PDB entry 8PR2 | electron microscopy, 3.80 A resolution | chains B and f of the 6 polymer chains in the assembly

# Chain B
Molecule: C-Jun-amino-terminal kinase-interacting protein 3
Source organism: Homo sapiens
UniProt: Q9UPT6 (JIP3_HUMAN); numbering as in UniProt (aligned over 1-560)
Sequence (581 residues; numbered -6 to 574; the number before each row is that of its first residue; numbers below 1 keep their minus sign (Ser-6 is residue -6)):
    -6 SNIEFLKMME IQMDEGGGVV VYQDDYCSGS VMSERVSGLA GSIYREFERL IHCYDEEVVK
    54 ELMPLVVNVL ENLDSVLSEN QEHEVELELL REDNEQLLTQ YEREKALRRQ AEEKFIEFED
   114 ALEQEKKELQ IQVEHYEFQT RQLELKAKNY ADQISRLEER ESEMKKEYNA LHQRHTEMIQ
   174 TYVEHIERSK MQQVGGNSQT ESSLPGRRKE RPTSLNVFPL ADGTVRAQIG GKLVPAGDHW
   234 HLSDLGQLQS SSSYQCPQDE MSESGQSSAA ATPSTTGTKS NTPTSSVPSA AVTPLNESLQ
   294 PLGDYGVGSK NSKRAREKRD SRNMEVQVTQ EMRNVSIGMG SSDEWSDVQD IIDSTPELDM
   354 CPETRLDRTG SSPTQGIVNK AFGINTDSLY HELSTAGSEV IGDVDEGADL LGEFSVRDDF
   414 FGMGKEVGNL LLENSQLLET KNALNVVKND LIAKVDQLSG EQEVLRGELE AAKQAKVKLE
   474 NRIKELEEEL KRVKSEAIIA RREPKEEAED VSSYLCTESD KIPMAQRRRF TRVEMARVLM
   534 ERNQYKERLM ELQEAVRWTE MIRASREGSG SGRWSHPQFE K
Not modelled in the structure: -6 to 64, 171-574
Differences from the reference sequence: expression tag (-6 to 0, 561-574)
What the authors report for this chain:
  - mutagenesis - L382A/Y383A/E385A: abolished binding to pointed end
  - disease-associated variants - L444P: abolished binding to Arf6
  - mutagenesis - L444P: unchanged binding to pointed end

# Chain f
Molecule: Cytoplasmic dynein 1 heavy chain 1
Source organism: Homo sapiens
UniProt: Q14204 (DYHC1_HUMAN); residue numbers follow UniProt; this construct covers 1-4646
Sequence (4646 residues; each row starts with the number of its first residue):
     1 MSEPGGGGGE DGSAGLEVSA VQNVADVSVL QKHLRKLVPL LLEDGGEAPA ALEAALEEKS
    61 ALEQMRKFLS DPQVHTVLVE RSTLKEDVGD EGEEEKEFIS YNINIDIHYG VKSNSLAFIK
   121 RTPVIDADKP VSSQLRVLTL SEDSPYETLH SFISNAVAPF FKSYIRESGK ADRDGDKMAP
   181 SVEKKIAELE MGLLHLQQNI EIPEISLPIH PMITNVAKQC YERGEKPKVT DFGDKVEDPT
   241 FLNQLQSGVN RWIREIQKVT KLDRDPASGT ALQEISFWLN LERALYRIQE KRESPEVLLT
   301 LDILKHGKRF HATVSFDTDT GLKQALETVN DYNPLMKDFP LNDLLSATEL DKIRQALVAI
   361 FTHLRKIRNT KYPIQRALRL VEAISRDLSS QLLKVLGTRK LMHVAYEEFE KVMVACFEVF
   421 QTWDDEYEKL QVLLRDIVKR KREENLKMVW RINPAHRKLQ ARLDQMRKFR RQHEQLRAVI
   481 VRVLRPQVTA VAQQNQGEVP EPQDMKVAEV LFDAADANAI EEVNLAYENV KEVDGLDVSK
   541 EGTEAWEAAM KRYDERIDRV ETRITARLRD QLGTAKNANE MFRIFSRFNA LFVRPHIRGA
   601 IREYQTQLIQ RVKDDIESLH DKFKVQYPQS QACKMSHVRD LPPVSGSIIW AKQIDRQLTA
   661 YMKRVEDVLG KGWENHVEGQ KLKQDGDSFR MKLNTQEIFD DWARKVQQRN LGVSGRIFTI
   721 ESTRVRGRTG NVLKLKVNFL PEIITLSKEV RNLKWLGFRV PLAIVNKAHQ ANQLYPFAIS
   781 LIESVRTYER TCEKVEERNT ISLLVAGLKK EVQALIAEGI ALVWESYKLD PYVQRLAETV
   841 FNFQEKVDDL LIIEEKIDLE VRSLETCMYD HKTFSEILNR VQKAVDDLNL HSYSNLPIWV
   901 NKLDMEIERI LGVRLQAGLR AWTQVLLGQA EDKAEVDMDT DAPQVSHKPG GEPKIKNVVH
   961 ELRITNQVIY LNPPIEECRY KLYQEMFAWK MVVLSLPRIQ SQRYQVGVHY ELTEEEKFYR
  1021 NALTRMPDGP VALEESYSAV MGIVSEVEQY VKVWLQYQCL WDMQAENIYN RLGEDLNKWQ
  1081 ALLVQIRKAR GTFDNAETKK EFGPVVIDYG KVQSKVNLKY DSWHKEVLSK FGQMLGSNMT
  1141 EFHSQISKSR QELEQHSVDT ASTSDAVTFI TYVQSLKRKI KQFEKQVELY RNGQRLLEKQ
  1201 RFQFPPSWLY IDNIEGEWGA FNDIMRRKDS AIQQQVANLQ MKIVQEDRAV ESRTTDLLTD
  1261 WEKTKPVTGN LRPEEALQAL TIYEGKFGRL KDDREKCAKA KEALELTDTG LLSGSEERVQ
  1321 VALEELQDLK GVWSELSKVW EQIDQMKEQP WVSVQPRKLR QNLDALLNQL KSFPARLRQY
  1381 ASYEFVQRLL KGYMKINMLV IELKSEALKD RHWKQLMKRL HVNWVVSELT LGQIWDVDLQ
  1441 KNEAIVKDVL LVAQGEMALE EFLKQIREVW NTYELDLVNY QNKCRLIRGW DDLFNKVKEH
  1501 INSVSAMKLS PYYKVFEEDA LSWEDKLNRI MALFDVWIDV QRRWVYLEGI FTGSADIKHL
  1561 LPVETQEFQS ISTEFLALMK KVSKSPLVMD VLNIQGVQRS LERLADLLGE IQKALGEYLE
  1621 RERSSFPRFY FVGDEDLLEI IGNSKNVAKL QKHFKKMFAG VSSIILNEDN SVVLGISSRE
  1681 GEEVMFKTPV SITEHPKINE WLTLVEKEMR VTLAKLLAES VTEVEIFGKA TSIDPNTYIT
  1741 WIDKYQAQLV VLSAQIAWSE NVETALSSMG GGGDAAPLHS VLSNVEVTLN VLADSVLMEQ
  1801 PPLRRRKLEH LITELVHQRD VTRSLIKSKI DNAKSFEWLS QMRFYFDPKQ TDVLQQLSIQ
  1861 MANAKFNYGF EYLGVQDKLV QTPLTDRCYL TMTQALEARL GGSPFGPAGT GKTESVKALG
  1921 HQLGRFVLVF NCDETFDFQA MGRIFVGLCQ VGAWGCFDEF NRLEERMLSA VSQQVQCIQE
  1981 ALREHSNPNY DKTSAPITCE LLNKQVKVSP DMAIFITMNP GYAGRSNLPD NLKKLFRSLA
  2041 MTKPDRQLIA QVMLYSQGFR TAEVLANKIV PFFKLCDEQL SSQSHYDFGL RALKSVLVSA
  2101 GNVKRERIQK IKREKEERGE AVDEGEIAEN LPEQEILIQS VCETMVPKLV AEDIPLLFSL
  2161 LSDVFPGVQY HRGEMTALRE ELKKVCQEMY LTYGDGEEVG GMWVEKVLQL YQITQINHGL
  2221 MMVGPSGSGK SMAWRVLLKA LERLEGVEGV AHIIDPKAIS KDHLYGTLDP NTREWTDGLF
  2281 THVLRKIIDS VRGELQKRQW IVFDGDVDPE WVENLNSVLD DNKLLTLPNG ERLSLPPNVR
  2341 IMFEVQDLKY ATLATVSRCG MVWFSEDVLS TDMIFNNFLA RLRSIPLDEG EDEAQRRRKG
  2401 KEDEGEEAAS PMLQIQRDAA TIMQPYFTSN GLVTKALEHA FQLEHIMDLT RLRCLGSLFS
  2461 MLHQACRNVA QYNANHPDFP MQIEQLERYI QRYLVYAILW SLSGDSRLKM RAELGEYIRR
  2521 ITTVPLPTAP NIPIIDYEVS ISGEWSPWQA KVPQIEVETH KVAAPDVVVP TLDTVRHEAL
  2581 LYTWLAEHKP LVLCGPPGSG KTMTLFSALR ALPDMEVVGL NFSSATTPEL LLKTFDHYCE
  2641 YRRTPNGVVL APVQLGKWLV LFCDEINLPD MDKYGTQRVI SFIRQMVEHG GFYRTSDQTW
  2701 VKLERIQFVG ACNPPTDPGR KPLSHRFLRH VPVVYVDYPG PASLTQIYGT FNRAMLRLIP
  2761 SLRTYAEPLT AAMVEFYTMS QERFTQDTQP HYIYSPREMT RWVRGIFEAL RPLETLPVEG
  2821 LIRIWAHEAL RLFQDRLVED EERRWTDENI DTVALKHFPN IDREKAMSRP ILYSNWLSKD
  2881 YIPVDQEELR DYVKARLKVF YEEELDVPLV LFNEVLDHVL RIDRIFRQPQ GHLLLIGVSG
  2941 AGKTTLSRFV AWMNGLSVYQ IKVHRKYTGE DFDEDLRTVL RRSGCKNEKI AFIMDESNVL
  3001 DSGFLERMNT LLANGEVPGL FEGDEYATLM TQCKEGAQKE GLMLDSHEEL YKWFTSQVIR
  3061 NLHVVFTMNP SSEGLKDRAA TSPALFNRCV LNWFGDWSTE ALYQVGKEFT SKMDLEKPNY
  3121 IVPDYMPVVY DKLPQPPSHR EAIVNSCVFV HQTLHQANAR LAKRGGRTMA ITPRHYLDFI
  3181 NHYANLFHEK RSELEEQQMH LNVGLRKIKE TVDQVEELRR DLRIKSQELE VKNAAANDKL
  3241 KKMVKDQQEA EKKKVMSQEI QEQLHKQQEV IADKQMSVKE DLDKVEPAVI EAQNAVKSIK
  3301 KQHLVEVRSM ANPPAAVKLA LESICLLLGE STTDWKQIRS IIMRENFIPT IVNFSAEEIS
  3361 DAIREKMKKN YMSNPSYNYE IVNRASLACG PMVKWAIAQL NYADMLKRVE PLRNELQKLE
  3421 DDAKDNQQKA NEVEQMIRDL EASIARYKEE YAVLISEAQA IKADLAAVEA KVNRSTALLK
  3481 SLSAERERWE KTSETFKNQM STIAGDCLLS AAFIAYAGYF DQQMRQNLFT TWSHHLQQAN
  3541 IQFRTDIART EYLSNADERL RWQASSLPAD DLCTENAIML KRFNRYPLII DPSGQATEFI
  3601 MNEYKDRKIT RTSFLDDAFR KNLESALRFG NPLLVQDVES YDPVLNPVLN REVRRTGGRV
  3661 LITLGDQDID LSPSFVIFLS TRDPTVEFPP DLCSRVTFVN FTVTRSSLQS QCLNEVLKAE
  3721 RPDVDEKRSD LLKLQGEFQL RLRQLEKSLL QALNEVKGRI LDDDTIITTL ENLKREAAEV
  3781 TRKVEETDIV MQEVETVSQQ YLPLSTACSS IYFTMESLKQ IHFLYQYSLQ FFLDIYHNVL
  3841 YENPNLKGVT DHTQRLSIIT KDLFQVAFNR VARGMLHQDH ITFAMLLARI KLKGTVGEPT
  3901 YDAEFQHFLR GNEIVLSAGS TPRIQGLTVE QAEAVVRLSC LPAFKDLIAK VQADEQFGIW
  3961 LDSSSPEQTV PYLWSEETPA TPIGQAIHRL LLIQAFRPDR LLAMAHMFVS TNLGESFMSI
  4021 MEQPLDLTHI VGTEVKPNTP VLMCSVPGYD ASGHVEDLAA EQNTQITSIA IGSAEGFNQA
  4081 DKAINTAVKS GRWVMLKNVH LAPGWLMQLE KKLHSLQPHA CFRLFLTMEI NPKVPVNLLR
  4141 AGRIFVFEPP PGVKANMLRT FSSIPVSRIC KSPNERARLY FLLAWFHAII QERLRYAPLG
  4201 WSKKYEFGES DLRSACDTVD TWLDDTAKGR QNISPDKIPW SALKTLMAQS IYGGRVDNEF
  4261 DQRLLNTFLE RLFTTRSFDS EFKLACKVDG HKDIQMPDGI RREEFVQWVE LLPDTQTPSW
  4321 LGLPNNAERV LLTTQGVDMI SKMLKMQMLE DEDDLAYAET EKKTRTDSTS DGRPAWMRTL
  4381 HTTASNWLHL IPQTLSHLKR TVENIKDPLF RFFEREVKMG AKLLQDVRQD LADVVQVCEG
  4441 KKKQTNYLRT LINELVKGIL PRSWSHYTVP AGMTVIQWVS DFSERIKQLQ NISLAAASGG
  4501 AKELKNIHVC LGGLFVPEAY ITATRQYVAQ ANSWSLEELC LEVNVTTSQG ATLDACSFGV
  4561 TGLKLQGATC NNNKLSLSNA ISTALPLTQL RWVKQTNTEK KASVVTLPVY LNFTRADLIF
  4621 TVDFEIATKE DPRSFYERGV AVLCTE
Not modelled in the structure: 1-245, 489-511, 924-984, 1041-4646
Differences from the reference sequence: engineered mutation Glu1567 (Arg in Q14204), Glu1610 (Lys in Q14204)
UniProt features mapped onto this chain:
  - binding site (ATP): Gly1906 to Thr1913, Gly2224 to Ser2231, Gly2595 to Thr2602, Gly2937 to Thr2944
  - modified residue: Ser2 (N-acetylserine), Ser70 (Phosphoserine), Lys1125 (N6-acetyllysine), Ser1230 (Phosphoserine), Lys3480 (N6-acetyllysine), Ser4162 (Phosphoserine), Lys4283 (N6-acetyllysine), Thr4366 (Phosphothreonine), Ser4368 (Phosphoserine)
  - natural variant: Glu94 (E94K: Found in a patient with spinal muscular atrophy; uncertain significance), Lys129 (K129I: In CDCBM13), Arg264 (R264L: In SMALED1), His306 (H306R: In CMT2O and SMALED1), Ile584 (I584L: In SMALED1), Arg598 (R598C: In CMT2O and SMALED1), Thr659 to Met662 (deletion: In CDCBM13), Lys671 (K671E: In SMALED1), Pro776 (P776L: In SMALED1), Tyr970 (Y970C: In SMALED1), Gly1132 (G1132E: In SMALED1), Gln1194 (Q1194R: In CMT2O), 8 further natural variant entries in UniProt

# How chain B and chain f interact
Residue-residue contacts (19; chain B residue first):
  Tyr94(B) - Tyr827(f)  hydrophobic
  Lys98(B) - Glu825(f)
  Arg101(B) - Gln773(f)
  Arg102(B) - Gln770(f)
  Arg102(B) - Gln773(f)
  Glu106(B) - Asn766(f)  hydrogen bond
  Ile109(B) - Leu762(f)  hydrophobic
  Ile109(B) - Val765(f)  hydrophobic
  Glu110(B) - Leu762(f)
  Asp113(B) - Arg759(f)  salt bridge
  Asp113(B) - Val760(f)
  Asp113(B) - Leu762(f)
  Gln117(B) - Arg759(f)  hydrogen bond
  Lys120(B) - Gly757(f)  hydrogen bond (side chain-backbone)
  Glu151(B) - Arg451(f)  hydrogen bond (backbone-side chain)
  Glu152(B) - Arg451(f)
  Glu154(B) - Val449(f)
  Glu154(B) - Arg451(f)  salt bridge
  Ser155(B) - Arg451(f)
Other interface residues (no listed pair), chain B (15 interface residues in all): Glu105
Other interface residues (no listed pair), chain f (15 interface residues in all): Trp450, His769, Ser826
From the paper, about this interface:
  - interface residues, chain f: Phe420(f)

# Overview
The chain B/chain f interface involves 15 residues from each chain, with 4 hydrogen bonds and 2 salt bridges.
Among the polar pairs are Asp113(B)-Arg759(f), Glu154(B)-Arg451(f) and Glu106(B)-Asn766(f). Curated annotation
(UniProt) lists 32 ATP-binding residues on chain f. From the paper: L382A/Y383A/E385A of chain B abolish
binding to pointed end; the interface residue Phe420(f).
Here chain B is C-Jun-amino-terminal kinase-interacting protein 3 and chain f is Cytoplasmic dynein 1 heavy
chain 1, both from Homo sapiens. Entry 8PR2 (Cytoplasmic dynein-1 heavy chain bound to JIP3-LZI) was
determined by electron microscopy, deposited together with 8PQW, 8PQY, 8PQZ, 8PR0, 8PR1, 8PR3 and 8PR4.
